6O8E - chains A and C of the 3 polymer chains in the assembly; structure by X-ray diffraction, 2.61 A resolution.

Chain A:
Protein: UvrABC system protein B
Organism: Bacillus caldotenax
UniProt: P56981 (UVRB_BACCA); the construct has insertions or renumbered stretches relative to UniProt, so the offset changes along the chain: 1-189 = UniProt 2-190; 191-593 = UniProt 191-593
Amino-acid sequence (593 residues; each row starts with the number of its first residue):
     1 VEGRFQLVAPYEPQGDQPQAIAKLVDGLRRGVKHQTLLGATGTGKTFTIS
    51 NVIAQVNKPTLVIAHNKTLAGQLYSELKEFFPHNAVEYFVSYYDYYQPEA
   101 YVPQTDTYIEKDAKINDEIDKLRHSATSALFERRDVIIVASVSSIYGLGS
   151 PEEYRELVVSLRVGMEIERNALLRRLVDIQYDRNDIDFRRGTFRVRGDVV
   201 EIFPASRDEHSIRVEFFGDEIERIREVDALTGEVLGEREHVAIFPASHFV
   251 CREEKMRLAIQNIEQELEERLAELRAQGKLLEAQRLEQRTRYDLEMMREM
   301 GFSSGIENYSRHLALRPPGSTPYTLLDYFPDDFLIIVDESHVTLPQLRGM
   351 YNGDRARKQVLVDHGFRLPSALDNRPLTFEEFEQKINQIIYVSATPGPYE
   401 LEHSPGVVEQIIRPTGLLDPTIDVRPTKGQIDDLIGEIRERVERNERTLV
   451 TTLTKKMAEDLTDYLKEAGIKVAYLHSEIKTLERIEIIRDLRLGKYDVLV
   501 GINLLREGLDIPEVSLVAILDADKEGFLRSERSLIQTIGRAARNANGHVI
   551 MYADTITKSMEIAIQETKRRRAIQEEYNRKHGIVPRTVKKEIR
Not modelled in the structure: 1
Differences from the reference sequence: conflict Ser144 (Cys145 in P56981), Ser211 (Cys in P56981), Glu233 (Lys in P56981), Cys251 (Thr in P56981), Ser303 (Cys in P56981); insertion (190)
Curated features (UniProtKB/Swiss-Prot):
  - motif: Tyr92 to Ile115 (Beta-hairpin)
  - binding site (ATP): Gly39 to Thr46
Residues lining bound ligands: ADP (adenosine-5'-diphosphate): Tyr11, Glu12, Pro13, Gln14, Gln17, Ala40, Thr41, Gly42, Thr43, Gly44, Lys45, Thr46, Phe47, Pro414, Asp510, Arg543
What the authors report for this chain:
  - binding site for the 20-nt DNA strand (chain C): Tyr92, Tyr93, Tyr96, Phe249, Ile306
  - binding site for the 20-nt DNA strand: Tyr95, Phe527
  - conformationally variable residues: Arg506
  - binding site for ADP: Asp510, Arg543
  - catalytic residues: Glu339 (proposed by the authors, not directly observed)
  - specificity-determining residues: Phe249, Phe302, Ile306, Glu307 (proposed by the authors, not directly observed)
  - binding site for phosphate ion: Arg540, Arg543

Chain C:
Molecule: 20-nt DNA strand
Sequence (20 nucleotides; each row starts with the number of its first residue):
     1 GCTCTAGATTTTCATACGGC

How chain A and chain C interact:
Residue-residue contacts (57; chain A residue first):
  His65(A) with DT10(C), sugar contact
  Asn66(A) with DT9(C), phosphate contact; DT10(C), phosphate contact
  Lys67(A) with DT10(C), hydrogen bond to the phosphate; DT11(C), salt bridge to the phosphate
  Val90(A) with DT11(C), phosphate contact
  Ser91(A) with DT11(C), hydrogen bond to the phosphate; DT12(C), hydrogen bond to the phosphate
  Tyr92(A) with DA14(C), hydrogen bond to the phosphate
  Tyr93(A) with DT12(C), phosphate contact; DC13(C), hydrogen bond to the phosphate; DA14(C), hydrogen bond to the phosphate
  Tyr96(A) with DT12(C), stacking on the base
  Pro98(A) with DT12(C), base contact
  Lys111(A) with DA14(C), hydrogen bond to the phosphate; DT15(C), salt bridge to the phosphate
  Ala113(A) with DA14(C), base contact
  Ile115(A) with DA14(C), phosphate contact
  Ser141(A) with DT10(C), phosphate contact; DT11(C), hydrogen bond to the phosphate
  Val142(A) with DT10(C), sugar contact; DT11(C), sugar contact
  Ser143(A) with DT11(C), sugar contact; DT12(C), hydrogen bond to the phosphate
  Tyr146(A) with DT11(C), hydrogen bond to the base; DT12(C), sugar contact
  Phe249(A) with DC13(C), stacking on the base
  Cys251(A) with DC13(C), base contact
  Phe302(A) with DC13(C), base contact
  Ser304(A) with DT15(C), phosphate contact; DA16(C), phosphate contact
  Gly305(A) with DT15(C), hydrogen bond to the phosphate
  Glu307(A) with DC13(C), phosphate contact
  Ser310(A) with DC13(C), base contact
  Gln346(A) with DT9(C), hydrogen bond to the base; DT10(C), hydrogen bond to the sugar
  Met350(A) with DT10(C), base contact; DT11(C), sugar contact
  Arg357(A) with DT12(C), hydrogen bond to the base
  Asn374(A) with DC13(C), hydrogen bond to the phosphate
  Leu453(A) with DG7(C), sugar contact
  Thr454(A) with DA6(C), phosphate contact; DG7(C), phosphate contact
  Lys455(A) with DG7(C), hydrogen bond to the phosphate; DA8(C), phosphate contact
  His476(A) with DA8(C), phosphate contact
  Ser477(A) with DA8(C), hydrogen bond to the phosphate; DT9(C), phosphate contact
  Arg484(A) with DT9(C), salt bridge to the phosphate
  Ile502(A) with DG7(C), sugar contact; DA8(C), phosphate contact
  Asn503(A) with DG7(C), phosphate contact; DA8(C), hydrogen bond to the phosphate
  Leu504(A) with DA8(C), phosphate contact; DT9(C), phosphate contact
  Phe527(A) with DA6(C), base contact; DG7(C), base contact
Also at the interface, not in a pair above, chain A (42 interface residues in all): Lys114, Arg123, Ser303, Ile306, Leu475

In short:
42 residues of chain A and 11 residues of chain C are in contact, with 18 hydrogen bonds, 3 salt bridges and 2
aromatic stacking contacts. Polar contacts include Tyr146(A)-DT11(C), Gln346(A)-DT9(C) and Arg357(A)-DT12(C).
The paper reports the catalytic residue Glu339(A); a binding site for the 20-nt DNA strand (chain C) at
Tyr92(A), Tyr93(A) and Tyr96(A) among others.
Here chain A is UvrABC system protein B (Bacillus caldotenax) and chain C is a 20-nt DNA strand. Entry 6O8E
(Crystal structure of UvrB bound to duplex DNA with ADP) was determined by X-ray diffraction (same publication
as 6O8F, 6O8G and 6O8H).
